PDB entry 7N0Z | X-ray diffraction, 2.19 A resolution | chains A and B

== Chain A (and B) ==
Molecule: Protein phosphatase 1H
Source organism: Homo sapiens
Notes: EC 3.1.3.16; chain B of this document is another copy of the same molecule, construct and numbering; everything in this record applies to it too
Reference sequence: Q9ULR3 (PPM1H_HUMAN); the construct has insertions or renumbered stretches relative to UniProt, so the offset changes along the chain: 33-182 = UniProt 33-182; 218-222 = UniProt 183-187; 227-514 = UniProt 227-514
Chain sequence (451 residues; numbered 29 to 514; 35 numbers in that range are skipped by the numbering (no residue carries them; nothing is unmodelled there); the number before each row is that of its first residue):
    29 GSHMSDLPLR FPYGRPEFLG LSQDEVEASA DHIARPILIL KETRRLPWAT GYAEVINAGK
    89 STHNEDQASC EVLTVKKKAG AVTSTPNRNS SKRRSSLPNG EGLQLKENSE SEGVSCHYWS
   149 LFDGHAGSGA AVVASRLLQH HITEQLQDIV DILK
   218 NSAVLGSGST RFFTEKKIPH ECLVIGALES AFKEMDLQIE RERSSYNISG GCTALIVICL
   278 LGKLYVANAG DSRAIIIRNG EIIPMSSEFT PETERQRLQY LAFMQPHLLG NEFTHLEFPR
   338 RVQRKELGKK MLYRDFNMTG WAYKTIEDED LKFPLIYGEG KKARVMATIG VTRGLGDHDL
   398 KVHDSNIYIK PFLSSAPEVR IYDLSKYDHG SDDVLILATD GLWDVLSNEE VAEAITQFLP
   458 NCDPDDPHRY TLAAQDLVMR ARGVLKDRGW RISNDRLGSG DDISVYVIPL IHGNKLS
Unresolved in the structure: 29-30, 105-141, 218-234, 513-514 (chain B: 29-33, 104-141, 218-232, 514)
Sequence notes: expression tag (29-32); engineered mutation Ala-56 (Cys in Q9ULR3); linker (223-226)
Ion coordination: Mn2+ site 1: Asp-151, Asp-437, Asp-498; Mn2+ site 2: Asp-151, Gly-152; Mn2+ site 3: Asp-288, Asp-437
UniProt features mapped onto this chain:
  - modified residue: Thr-113 (Phosphothreonine), Ser-124 (Phosphoserine), Ser-422 (Phosphoserine)
Reported in the primary citation:
  - Mn2+ coordination: Asp-288 (proposed by the authors, not directly observed)
  - self-association interface (contacts with another copy of this molecule): Thr-356 to Tyr-360
  - mutagenesis - D288A: abolished catalytic activity
  - mutagenesis - K88A (20-fold): decreased catalytic activity on protein and phosphopeptide substrates
  - mutagenesis - K88A, R338A: decreased catalytic activity on pRab10
  - mutagenesis - K88A, R338A: unchanged expression
  - mutagenesis - R338A: decreased catalytic activity on pRab8a protein
  - mutagenesis - R338A: unchanged catalytic activity on pRab8a/10 peptides
  - mutagenesis - L392A, L392A/D394A/H395A/D396A (3-fold): decreased expression
  - mutagenesis - L392A: decreased catalytic activity on phosphorylated Rab10
  - mutagenesis - L392A/D394A/H395A/D396A: abolished catalytic activity on phosphorylated Rab10
  - mutagenesis - Q340L/R341P/D365L, Y374C, H400C/D401S: unchanged catalytic activity on pRab8a
  - mutagenesis - P44A/F46A/L47A: abolished expression

== Interface between chain A and chain B ==
Pairs across the interface (43):
  Ile-177(A) / Tyr-360(B)  hydrophobic
  Ile-235(A) / Trp-358(B)
  Cys-239(A) / Gly-357(B)
  Cys-239(A) / Trp-358(B)  hydrogen bond (backbone-backbone)
  Leu-240(A) / Leu-349(B)  hydrophobic
  Leu-240(A) / Trp-358(B)
  Ile-242(A) / Gly-357(B)
  Gly-243(A) / Gly-357(B)
  Gly-243(A) / Trp-358(B)
  Glu-246(A) / Met-355(B)
  Glu-246(A) / Thr-356(B)  hydrogen bond (side chain-backbone)
  Glu-246(A) / Gly-357(B)  hydrogen bond (side chain-backbone)
  Ser-247(A) / Ala-359(B)
  Tyr-317(A) / Arg-314(B)
  Tyr-317(A) / Leu-318(B)
  Leu-318(A) / Tyr-317(B)
  Leu-318(A) / Met-321(B)  hydrophobic
  Met-321(A) / Met-321(B)  hydrophobic
  Met-321(A) / Gln-322(B)  hydrogen bond
  Gln-322(A) / Met-321(B)
  Glu-334(A) / Lys-233(B)  salt bridge
  Pro-336(A) / Lys-233(B)
  Leu-349(A) / Leu-240(B)  hydrophobic
  Tyr-350(A) / Lys-250(B)
  Asn-354(A) / Ala-413(B)
  Met-355(A) / Glu-246(B)
  Thr-356(A) / Glu-246(B)  hydrogen bond (backbone-side chain)
  Gly-357(A) / Cys-239(B)
  Gly-357(A) / Ile-242(B)
  Gly-357(A) / Gly-243(B)
  Gly-357(A) / Glu-246(B)  hydrogen bond (backbone-side chain)
  Trp-358(A) / Lys-233(B)
  Trp-358(A) / Ile-235(B)
  Trp-358(A) / Cys-239(B)  hydrogen bond (backbone-backbone)
  Trp-358(A) / Leu-240(B)
  Trp-358(A) / Gly-243(B)
  Ala-359(A) / Gly-243(B)
  Ala-359(A) / Ser-247(B)
  Tyr-360(A) / Asp-176(B)
  Tyr-360(A) / Ile-177(B)  hydrophobic
  Tyr-360(A) / Ile-180(B)
  Glu-376(A) / Lys-233(B)
  Ala-413(A) / Asn-354(B)
Interface residues without a listed pair, chain A (28 interface residues in all): Asp-176, Ala-244, Arg-314
Interface residues without a listed pair, chain B (28 interface residues in all): Ala-244, Pro-336

== Overview ==
The chain A/chain B interface involves 28 residues from each chain, with 7 hydrogen bonds and 1 salt bridge.
Polar contacts include Glu-334(A)/Lys-233(B), Glu-246(A)/Thr-356(B) and Glu-246(A)/Gly-357(B). From the paper:
K88A and R338A of chain A reduce catalytic activity on pRab10; Mn2+ coordination by Asp-288(A); 9
substitutions were tested in all.
Chain A and chain B are both Protein phosphatase 1H (Homo sapiens); the structure, Structure of PPM1H
phosphatase with manganese ions at the active site, was determined by X-ray diffraction together with 7KPR,
7L4I and 7L4J from the same study.
